PDB entry 6GB7 | X-ray diffraction, 2.15 A resolution | chains A and K of the 4 polymer chains in the assembly

Chain A:
Molecule: H-2 class I histocompatibility antigen, D-B alpha chain
From: Mus musculus
UniProt: P01899 (HA11_MOUSE); residues 1-338 here correspond to UniProt positions 25-362 (UniProt number = residue number + 24)
Sequence (338 residues; row label = number of the first residue in the row):
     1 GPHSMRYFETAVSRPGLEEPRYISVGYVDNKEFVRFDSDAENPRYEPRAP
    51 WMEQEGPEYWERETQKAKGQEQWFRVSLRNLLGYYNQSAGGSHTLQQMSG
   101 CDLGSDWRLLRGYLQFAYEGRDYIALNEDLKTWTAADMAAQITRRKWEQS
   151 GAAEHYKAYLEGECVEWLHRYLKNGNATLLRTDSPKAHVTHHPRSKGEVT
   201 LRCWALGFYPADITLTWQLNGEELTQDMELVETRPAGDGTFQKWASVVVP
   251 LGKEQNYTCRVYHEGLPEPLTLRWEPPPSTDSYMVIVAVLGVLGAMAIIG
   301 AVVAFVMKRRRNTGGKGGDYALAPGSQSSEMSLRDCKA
Disordered / not traced: 177-178, 195-196, 276-338
Disulfides: Cys101-Cys164, Cys203-Cys259
What the authors report for this chain:
  - conformationally variable residues (side-chain flip): Tyr84

Chain K:
Molecule: Phe-ala-pro-gly-asn-tyr-pro
Sequence (7 residues; numbered 1 to 7; the number before each row is that of its first residue):
     1 FAPGNYP

How chain A and chain K interact:
Contacting residue pairs (32):
  Met5(A) - Phe1(K)
  Tyr7(A) - Phe1(K)  hydrogen bond (side chain-backbone)
  Tyr7(A) - Ala2(K)  hydrogen bond (side chain-backbone)
  Tyr7(A) - Pro3(K)
  Glu9(A) - Pro3(K)
  Tyr45(A) - Ala2(K)
  Arg62(A) - Phe1(K)
  Glu63(A) - Phe1(K)
  Glu63(A) - Ala2(K)  hydrogen bond (side chain-backbone)
  Lys66(A) - Phe1(K)
  Lys66(A) - Ala2(K)  hydrogen bond (side chain-backbone)
  Gln70(A) - Pro3(K)
  Gln70(A) - Gly4(K)
  Gln70(A) - Asn5(K)  hydrogen bond (side chain-backbone)
  Trp73(A) - Asn5(K)
  Trp73(A) - Tyr6(K)  hydrogen bond (side chain-backbone)
  Gln97(A) - Asn5(K)  hydrogen bond
  Ser99(A) - Pro3(K)
  Phe116(A) - Asn5(K)
  Ser150(A) - Tyr6(K)  hydrogen bond (backbone-side chain)
  Ala152(A) - Tyr6(K)  hydrophobic
  His155(A) - Gly4(K)  hydrogen bond (side chain-backbone)
  His155(A) - Asn5(K)
  His155(A) - Tyr6(K)
  Tyr156(A) - Asn5(K)
  Tyr156(A) - Tyr6(K)  hydrogen bond (side chain-backbone)
  Tyr159(A) - Phe1(K)  hydrogen bond (side chain-backbone)
  Tyr159(A) - Ala2(K)
  Tyr159(A) - Pro3(K)
  Glu163(A) - Phe1(K)
  Trp167(A) - Phe1(K)
  Tyr171(A) - Phe1(K)  hydrogen bond (side chain-backbone)
Also at the interface, not in a pair above, chain A (24 interface residues in all): Phe33, Tyr59, Phe74, Gly151
Also at the interface, not in a pair above, chain K (7 interface residues in all): Pro7

In short:
24 residues of chain A face 7 of chain K across their interface, with 12 hydrogen bonds. Polar contacts
include Tyr7(A)-Phe1(K), Tyr7(A)-Ala2(K) and Glu63(A)-Ala2(K). From the paper: conformational variability at
Tyr84(A).
Chain A is H-2 class I histocompatibility antigen, D-B alpha chain (Mus musculus) and chain K is
Phe-ala-pro-gly-asn-tyr-pro; the structure, Structure of H-2Db with scoop loop from tapasin, was determined by
X-ray diffraction, deposited together with 6GB5 and 6GB6.
